PDB entry 6FB8 | X-ray diffraction, 2.45 A resolution | chains A and B of the 4 polymer chains in the assembly

== Chain A ==
Name: DNA endonuclease I-CreI
From: Chlamydomonas reinhardtii
Notes: EC 3.1.-.-
UniProtKB: P05725 (DNE1_CHLRE); residue numbers follow UniProt; this construct covers 2-153
Sequence (154 residues; row label = number of the first residue in the row):
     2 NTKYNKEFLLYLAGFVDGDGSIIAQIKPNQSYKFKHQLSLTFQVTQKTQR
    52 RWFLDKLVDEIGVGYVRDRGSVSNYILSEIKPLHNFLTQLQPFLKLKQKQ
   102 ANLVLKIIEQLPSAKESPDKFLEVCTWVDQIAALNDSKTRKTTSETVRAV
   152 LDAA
Sequence notes: engineered mutation N75 (Asp in P05725); expression tag (154-155)
Metal / ion sites: Mg2+ site 1: G19 (shared with D220(B) of chain B; 1 residue of chain C; 1 residue of chain D); Mg2+ site 2: D20 (shared with G219(B) of chain B; 1 residue of chain C; 1 residue of chain D); Mg2+ site 3: A134, N136
Ligand contacts:
  - s-1,2-propanediol (PGO), molecule 1: F9, Y12, F54, K57, L58, E61
  - s-1,2-propanediol (PGO), molecule 2: D18, L97, K98, Q101, L135, N136, D137
From the paper describing this entry:
  - binding site for the 24-nt DNA strand: K139 (citing earlier work)
  - catalytic residues: D20 (citing earlier work)
  - mutagenesis - D75N: unchanged catalytic activity (citing earlier work)

== Chain B ==
Name: DNA endonuclease I-CreI
From: Chlamydomonas reinhardtii
Notes: EC 3.1.-.-
UniProtKB: P05725 (DNE1_CHLRE); residues 202-353 here correspond to UniProt positions 2-153 (UniProt number = residue number - 200)
Sequence (154 residues; each row starts with the number of its first residue):
   202 NTKYNKEFLLYLAGFVDGDGSIIAQIKPNQSYKFKHQLSLTFQVTQKTQR
   252 RWFLDKLVDEIGVGYVRDRGSVSNYILSEIKPLHNFLTQLQPFLKLKQKQ
   302 ANLVLKIIEQLPSAKESPDKFLEVCTWVDQIAALNDSKTRKTTSETVRAV
   352 LDAA
Unresolved in the structure: 355
Sequence notes: engineered mutation N275 (Asp75 in P05725); expression tag (354-355)
Metal / ion sites: Mg2+ site 1: G219 (shared with D20(A) of chain A; 1 residue of chain C; 1 residue of chain D); Mg2+ site 2: D220 (shared with G19(A) of chain A; 1 residue of chain C; 1 residue of chain D); Mg2+ site 3: A334, N336
Ligand contacts:
  - s-1,2-propanediol (PGO), molecule 1: F209, Y212, F254, K257, L258, E261
  - s-1,2-propanediol (PGO), molecule 2: D218, L297, K298, Q301, L335, N336, D337

== Interface between chain A and chain B ==
Contacting residue pairs (42):
  K7(A) - E208(B)  salt bridge
  E8(A) - K207(B)  salt bridge
  E8(A) - L211(B)
  L11(A) - E208(B)
  L11(A) - L211(B)  hydrophobic
  L11(A) - Y212(B)
  Y12(A) - L211(B)
  Y12(A) - A214(B)
  Y12(A) - G215(B)
  Y12(A) - D218(B)  hydrogen bond
  Y12(A) - F294(B)
  Y12(A) - K296(B)
  A14(A) - Y212(B)
  G15(A) - Y212(B)
  G15(A) - G215(B)
  G15(A) - F216(B)  hydrogen bond (backbone-backbone)
  F16(A) - G215(B)
  F16(A) - F216(B)
  F16(A) - D218(B)
  F16(A) - G219(B)
  F16(A) - L297(B)  hydrophobic
  D18(A) - Y212(B)  hydrogen bond
  D18(A) - F216(B)
  G19(A) - F216(B)
  G19(A) - D220(B)
  D20(A) - G219(B)
  D20(A) - D220(B)
  Q47(A) - L297(B)
  K48(A) - D337(B)  salt bridge
  R51(A) - L297(B)
  R51(A) - D337(B)  salt bridge
  W53(A) - L297(B)  hydrophobic
  F54(A) - L297(B)  hydrophobic
  F94(A) - Y212(B)
  K96(A) - Y212(B)
  K96(A) - W253(B)
  L97(A) - F216(B)  hydrophobic
  L97(A) - Q247(B)
  L97(A) - R251(B)
  L97(A) - W253(B)  hydrophobic
  L97(A) - F254(B)  hydrophobic
  D137(A) - R251(B)  salt bridge
Other interface residues (no listed pair), chain A (20 interface residues in all): Q50
Other interface residues (no listed pair), chain B (20 interface residues in all): K248, Q250

== Overview ==
The chain A/chain B interface involves 20 residues from each chain; the contacts include 3 hydrogen bonds and
5 salt bridges. Among the polar pairs are K7(A)-E208(B), E8(A)-K207(B) and K48(A)-D337(B). Ligands of chain A:
s-1,2-propanediol. Ligands of chain B: s-1,2-propanediol. From the paper: the catalytic residue D20(A); D75N
of chain A leaves catalytic activity unchanged.
Chain A and chain B are both DNA endonuclease I-CreI (Chlamydomonas reinhardtii); the structure, Crystal
Structure of the I-CreI Homing Endonuclease D75N variant in complex with an altered version of ..., was
determined by X-ray diffraction together with 6FB0, 6FB1, 6FB2, 6FB5, 6FB6, 6FB7 and 6FB9 from the same study.
